Entry 1JBD (solution NMR); this record covers chains A and B.

Chain A:
Protein: Long neurotoxin 1
From: Bungarus multicinctus
Reference sequence: P60615 (NXL1A_BUNMU); numbering as in UniProt (aligned over 1-74)
Chain sequence (74 residues; each row starts with the number of its first residue):
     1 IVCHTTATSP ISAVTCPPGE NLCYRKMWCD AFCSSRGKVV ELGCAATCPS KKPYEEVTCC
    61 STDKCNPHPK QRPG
Disulfide bonds: Cys3-Cys23, Cys16-Cys44, Cys29-Cys33, Cys48-Cys59, Cys60-Cys65

Chain B:
Protein: Mimotope of the nicotinic acetylcholine receptor
Chain sequence (14 residues; numbered 1 to 14; the number before each row is that of its first residue):
     1 HRYYESSLEP WYPD

Interface between chain A and chain B:
Residue-residue contacts (35):
  Thr6(A) - Tyr3(B)
  Ala7(A) - Arg2(B)
  Ala7(A) - Tyr3(B)
  Thr8(A) - His1(B)
  Thr8(A) - Tyr3(B)
  Ser9(A) - Tyr3(B)
  Pro10(A) - Tyr3(B)
  Met27(A) - Glu5(B)
  Cys29(A) - Tyr4(B)
  Asp30(A) - Arg2(B)
  Asp30(A) - Tyr4(B)
  Cys33(A) - Tyr4(B)
  Ser34(A) - Tyr4(B)
  Arg36(A) - Tyr4(B)
  Arg36(A) - Glu5(B)
  Arg36(A) - Ser6(B)
  Arg36(A) - Tyr12(B)
  Arg36(A) - Pro13(B)
  Gly37(A) - Tyr4(B)
  Lys38(A) - Tyr4(B)
  Lys38(A) - Glu5(B)
  Val39(A) - Arg2(B)
  Val39(A) - Tyr4(B)
  Val40(A) - Tyr3(B)
  His68(A) - Tyr3(B)
  His68(A) - Tyr4(B)
  His68(A) - Glu5(B)
  Pro69(A) - Glu5(B)
  Pro69(A) - Ser6(B)
  Lys70(A) - Ser6(B)
  Lys70(A) - Ser7(B)
  Lys70(A) - Leu8(B)
  Gln71(A) - Leu8(B)
  Arg72(A) - Ser6(B)
  Gly74(A) - Ser6(B)
Other interface residues (no listed pair), chain A (24 interface residues in all): Ile11, Glu41, Pro73
Other interface residues (no listed pair), chain B (11 interface residues in all): Asp14

Summary:
Chain A and chain B form an interface of 24 and 11 residues respectively.
Chain A is Long neurotoxin 1 (Bungarus multicinctus) and chain B is Mimotope of the nicotinic acetylcholine
receptor; the structure, NMR Structure of the Complex Between alpha-bungarotoxin and a Mimotope of the
Nicotinic Acetylcholine Receptor, was determined by solution NMR (same publication as 1HOY).
